PDB entry 7FFE | electron microscopy, 3.50 A resolution | chains L and N of the 16 polymer chains in the assembly

Chain L:
Name: assembly protein E3
Organism: Venezuelan equine encephalitis virus (strain TC-83)
UniProtKB: P05674 (POLS_EEVV8); residues 1-59 here correspond to UniProt positions 276-334 (UniProt number = residue number + 275)
Chain sequence (59 residues; numbered 1 to 59; the number before each row is that of its first residue):
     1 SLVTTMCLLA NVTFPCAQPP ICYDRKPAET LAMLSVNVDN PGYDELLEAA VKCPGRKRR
Disordered / not traced: 1-3, 54-59
Cystine bridges: Cys-7/Cys-16

Chain N:
Name: Spike glycoprotein E2
Organism: Venezuelan equine encephalitis virus (strain TC-83)
UniProtKB: P05674 (POLS_EEVV8); residues 1-423 here correspond to UniProt positions 335-757 (UniProt number = residue number + 334)
Chain sequence (423 residues; each row starts with the number of its first residue):
     1 STEELFNEYK LTRPYMARCI RCAVGSCHSP IAIEAVKSDG HDGYVRLQTS SQYGLDSSGN
    61 LKGRTMRYDM HGTIKEIPLH QVSLYTSRPC HIVDGHGYFL LARCPAGDSI TMEFKKDSVR
   121 HSCSVPYEVK FNPVGRELYT HPPEHGVEQA CQVYAHDAQN RGAYVEMHLP GSEVDSSLVS
   181 LSGSSVTVTP PDGTSALVEC ECGGTKISET INKTKQFSQC TKKEQCRAYR LQNDKWVYNS
   241 DKLPKAAGAT LKGKLHVPFL LADGKCTVPL APEPMITFGF RSVSLKLHPK NPTYLITRQL
   301 ADEPHYTHEL ISEPAVRNFT VTEKGWEFVW GNHPPKRFWA QETAPGNPHG LPHEVITHYY
   361 HRYPMSTILG LSICAAIATV SVAASTWLFC RSRVACLTPY RLTPNARIPF CLAVLCCART
   421 ARA
Disordered / not traced: 1, 56-61, 420-423
Cystine bridges: Cys-19/Cys-123, Cys-22/Cys-27, Cys-90/Cys-104, Cys-151/Cys-266, Cys-200/Cys-226, Cys-202/Cys-220

Chain L / chain N interface:
Contacting residue pairs (28; chain L residue first):
  Tyr-23(L) with Leu-11(N); Asp-234(N); Lys-235(N), hydrogen bond
  Leu-31(L) with Leu-11(N), hydrophobic; Asp-234(N); Lys-235(N); Trp-236(N); Lys-252(N)
  Ala-32(L) with Lys-252(N)
  Leu-34(L) with Lys-252(N); Gly-253(N)
  Ser-35(L) with Lys-252(N), hydrogen bond
  Val-38(L) with Leu-251(N), hydrophobic; Gly-253(N); Lys-254(N)
  Tyr-43(L) with Gly-253(N); Lys-254(N), hydrogen bond (side chain-backbone)
  Asp-44(L) with Asn-160(N); Tyr-164(N)
  Leu-47(L) with Glu-8(N); Lys-254(N); Leu-255(N), hydrophobic
  Glu-48(L) with Glu-4(N)
  Val-51(L) with Glu-3(N); Glu-4(N); Asn-7(N)
  Lys-52(L) with Glu-3(N), salt bridge; Glu-4(N)
Interface residues without a listed pair, chain L (15 interface residues in all): Pro-27, Ala-28, Thr-30
Interface residues without a listed pair, chain N (17 interface residues in all): Lys-10, Asn-233

Overview:
Chain L and chain N form an interface of 15 and 17 residues respectively, with 3 hydrogen bonds and 1 salt
bridge. Polar contacts include Lys-52(L)/Glu-3(N), Tyr-23(L)/Lys-235(N) and Ser-35(L)/Lys-252(N).
Chain L is assembly protein E3 and chain N is Spike glycoprotein E2, both from Venezuelan equine encephalitis
virus (strain TC-83); the structure, Cryo-EM structure of VEEV VLP, was determined by electron microscopy
together with 7FFF, 7FFL, 7FFN, 7FFO and 7FFQ from the same study.
